Entry 6IM8 (X-ray diffraction, 1.80 A resolution); this record covers chain A.

== Chain A ==
Molecule: Blue copper oxidase CueO, PM2 peptide
Source organism: Escherichia coli (strain K12)
UniProt: P36649 (CUEO_ECOLI); numbering as in UniProt; present here: 29-384, 396-516
Amino-acid sequence (509 residues; row label = number of the first residue in the row):
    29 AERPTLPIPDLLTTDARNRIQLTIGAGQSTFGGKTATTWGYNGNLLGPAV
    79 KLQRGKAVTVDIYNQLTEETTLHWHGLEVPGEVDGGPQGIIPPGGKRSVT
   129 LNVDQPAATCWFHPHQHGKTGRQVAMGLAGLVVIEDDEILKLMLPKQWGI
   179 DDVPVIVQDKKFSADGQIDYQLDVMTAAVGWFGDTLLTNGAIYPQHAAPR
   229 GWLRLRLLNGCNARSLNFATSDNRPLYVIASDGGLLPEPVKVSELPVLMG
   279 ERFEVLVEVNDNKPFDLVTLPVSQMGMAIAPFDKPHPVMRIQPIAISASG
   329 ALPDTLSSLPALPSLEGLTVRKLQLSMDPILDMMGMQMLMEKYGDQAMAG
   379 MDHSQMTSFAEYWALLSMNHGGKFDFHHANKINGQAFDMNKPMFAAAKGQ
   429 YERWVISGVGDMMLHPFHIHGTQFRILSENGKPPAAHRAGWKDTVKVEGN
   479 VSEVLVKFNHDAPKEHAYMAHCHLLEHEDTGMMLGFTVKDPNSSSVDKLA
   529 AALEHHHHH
Disordered / not traced: 380-401, 520-537
Construct notes: engineered mutation I358 (Met in P36649); expression tag (517-537)
What the authors report for this chain:
  - mutagenesis - M358I: unchanged catalytic activity

== Summary ==
From the paper: M358I leaves catalytic activity unchanged.
Chain A is Blue copper oxidase CueO, PM2 peptide (Escherichia coli (strain K12)); the structure, CueO-PM2
multicopper oxidase, was determined by X-ray diffraction (same publication as 6IM7 and 6IM9).
